7XK8 - chains R and A of the 5 polymer chains in the assembly; structure by electron microscopy, 3.30 A resolution.

[Chain R]
Name: Neuromedin-U receptor 2
Source organism: Homo sapiens
Reference sequence: Q9GZQ4 (NMUR2_HUMAN); residue numbers follow UniProt; this construct covers 1-345
Sequence (393 residues; numbered -9 to 383; the number before each row is that of its first residue; numbers below 1 keep their minus sign (Asp-9 is residue -9)):
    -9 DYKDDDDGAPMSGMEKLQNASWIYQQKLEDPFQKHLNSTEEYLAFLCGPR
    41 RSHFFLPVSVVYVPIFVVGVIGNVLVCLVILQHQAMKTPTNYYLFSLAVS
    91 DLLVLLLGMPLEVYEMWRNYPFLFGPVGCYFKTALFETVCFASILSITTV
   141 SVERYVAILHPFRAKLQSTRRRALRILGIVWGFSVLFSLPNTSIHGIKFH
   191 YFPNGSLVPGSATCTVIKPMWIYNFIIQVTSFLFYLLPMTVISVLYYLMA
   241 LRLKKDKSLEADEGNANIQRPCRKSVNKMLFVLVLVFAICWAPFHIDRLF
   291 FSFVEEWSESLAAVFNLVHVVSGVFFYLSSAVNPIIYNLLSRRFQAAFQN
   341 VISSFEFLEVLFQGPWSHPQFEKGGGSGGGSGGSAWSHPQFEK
Disordered / not traced: -9 to 41, 248-257, 334-383
Disulfides: Cys119-Cys204
Sequence notes: expression tag (-9 to 0, 346-383)
UniProt features mapped onto this chain:
  - glycosylation (N-linked (GlcNAc...) asparagine): Asn9, Asn27, Asn194
Reported in the primary citation:
  - contacts within the chain: Arg144-Tyr236 (hydrogen bond), Arg144-Tyr327
  - conformationally variable residues (side-chain flip): Phe277, Trp281
  - mutagenesis - H185F, R288A: decreased expression
  - mutagenesis - E105A (70-fold), N109A, F126A, W281A, F284A, F291A, A302H, F305A, F316A: decreased signaling with Neuromedin-U-25
  - mutagenesis - E105A: decreased expression with Neuromedin-U-25
  - mutagenesis - H43E (30-fold), H43W, N306Q (30-fold), N306W: decreased signaling in response to CPN 116
  - specificity-determining residues: His43, Phe131, Phe177, Asn306
  - mutagenesis - A302H (10-fold): decreased signaling in response to CPN116
  - mutagenesis - H43E, N306Q (8-fold): increased signaling in response to CPN 267
  - mutagenesis - E102A, F224A: abolished signaling in response to R-PSOP
  - mutagenesis - E102A, E127A, R288A: abolished signaling with Neuromedin-U-25
  - mutagenesis - F131L, F177C: decreased signaling in response to R-PSOP

[Chain A]
Name: Guanine nucleotide-binding protein G(i) subunit alpha-1
Source organism: Homo sapiens
Reference sequence: P63096 (GNAI1_HUMAN); numbering as in UniProt (aligned over 1-354)
Sequence (354 residues; numbered 1 to 354; the number before each row is that of its first residue):
     1 MGCTLSAEDKAAVERSKMIDRNLREDGEKAAREVKLLLLGAGESGKCTIV
    51 KQMKIIHEAGYSEEECKQYKAVVYSNTIQSIIAIIRAMGRLKIDFGDSAR
   101 ADDARQLFVLAGAAEEGFMTAELAGVIKRLWKDSGVQACFNRSREYQLND
   151 SAAYYLNDLDRIAQPNYIPTQQDVLRTRVKTTGIVETHFTFKDLHFKMFD
   201 VTAQRSERKKWIHCFEGVTAIIFCVALSDYDLVLAEDEEMNRMHASMKLF
   251 DSICNNKWFTDTSIILFLNKKDLFEEKIKKSPLTICYPEYAGSNTYEEAA
   301 AYIQCQFEDLNKRKDTKEIYTHFTCSTDTKNVQFVFDAVTDVIIKNNLKD
   351 CGLF
Disordered / not traced: 1, 58-181, 235-238
Sequence notes: engineered mutation Cys47 (Ser in P63096), Thr202 (Gly in P63096), Ala203 (Gly in P63096), Ala245 (Glu in P63096), Ser326 (Ala in P63096)
UniProt features mapped onto this chain:
  - region: Lys35 to Lys46, Thr48 (G1 motif), Asp173 to Thr181 (G2 motif), Phe196 to Val201, Gln204, Arg205 (G3 motif), Ile265 to Asp272 (G4 motif), Thr324, Cys325, Thr327 to Thr329 (G5 motif)
  - binding site (GTP): Glu43 to Lys46, Thr48, Ser151, Leu175 to Thr181, Asp200, Val201, Gln204, Asn269 to Asp272
  - binding site (Mg(2+)): Thr181
  - modified residue: Arg178 (ADP-ribosylarginine), Gln204 (Deamidated glutamine), Cys351 (ADP-ribosylcysteine)
  - lipidation: Gly2 (N-myristoyl glycine), Cys3 (S-palmitoyl cysteine)
  - natural variant: Gly40 (G40C: In NEDHISB; G40R: In NEDHISB), Gly45 (G45D: In NEDHISB), Thr48 (T48I: In NEDHISB; T48K: In NEDHISB), Gln52 (Q52P: In NEDHISB), Ser75 (deletion: In NEDHISB; uncertain significance), Gln172 (deletion: In NEDHISB), Asp173 (D173V: In NEDHISB), Glu186 to Phe189 (deletion: In NEDHISB; uncertain significance), Cys224 (C224Y: In NEDHISB), Lys270 (K270N: In NEDHISB; K270R: In NEDHISB), Asp272 (D272G: In NEDHISB), Val332 (V332E: In NEDHISB; uncertain significance)
  - mutagenesis: Gly42 (G42R: Abolishes switch to an activated conformation and dissociation from beta and gamma subunits upon GTP binding. Abolishes interaction with RGS family members), Glu116 (E116L: Enhances interaction (inactive GDP-bound) with RGS14), Gln147 (Q147L: Enhances interaction (inactive GDP-bound) with RGS14)

[Interface between chain R and chain A]
Residue-residue contacts (29; chain R residue first):
  Thr78(R) with Asp350(A), hydrogen bond
  Thr80(R) with Asp350(A); Cys351(A)
  Glu143(R) with Cys351(A)
  Arg144(R) with Cys351(A), hydrogen bond (side chain-backbone); Leu353(A)
  Ala147(R) with Asn347(A), hydrogen bond (backbone-side chain); Cys351(A), hydrophobic
  Ile148(R) with Ile344(A), hydrophobic; Asn347(A); Leu348(A), hydrophobic
  Pro151(R) with Ile343(A), hydrophobic; Ile344(A), hydrophobic; Asn347(A)
  Phe152(R) with Leu194(A), hydrophobic; Ile343(A), hydrophobic
  Ala154(R) with Asn347(A)
  Leu156(R) with Glu28(A); Ala31(A), hydrophobic
  Gln259(R) with Lys345(A)
  Arg263(R) with Ile344(A); Lys345(A)
  Val266(R) with Leu353(A)
  Leu330(R) with Gly352(A); Leu353(A); Phe354(A)
  Ser331(R) with Gly352(A); Phe354(A)
  Arg333(R) with Lys349(A), hydrogen bond (side chain-backbone)
Also at the interface, not in a pair above, chain R (19 interface residues in all): Met239, Leu243, Cys262
Also at the interface, not in a pair above, chain A (15 interface residues in all): Arg32
The authors on this interface:
  - residue pairs: Ala147(R)-Asn347(A) (hydrogen bond), Asn347(A)-Pro151(R)
  - interface residues, chain R: Ser331(R), Arg333(R)

[Overview]
19 residues of chain R and 15 residues of chain A are in contact; the contacts include 4 hydrogen bonds. Among
the polar pairs are Thr78(R)-Asp350(A), Arg144(R)-Cys351(A) and Ala147(R)-Asn347(A). The paper describes a
hydrogen bond between Ala147(R) and Asn347(A); a contact between Asn347(A) and Pro151(R). The paper reports
that E105A, N109A and F126A of chain R, among others, reduce signaling with Neuromedin-U-25; interface
residues Ser331(R) and Arg333(R); 20 substitutions were tested in all.
Chain R is Neuromedin-U receptor 2 and chain A is Guanine nucleotide-binding protein G(i) subunit alpha-1,
both from Homo sapiens; the structure, Cryo-EM structure of the Neuromedin U receptor 2 (NMUR2) in complex
with G Protein and its ..., was determined by electron microscopy.
